Entry 8AGE (electron microscopy, 2.80 A resolution); this record covers chains A and H of the 9 polymer chains in the assembly.

[Chain A]
Molecule: Dolichyl-diphosphooligosaccharide--protein glycosyltransferase subunit STT3
Source organism: Saccharomyces cerevisiae
Notes: EC 2.4.99.18
UniProt: P39007 (STT3_YEAST); residue numbers follow UniProt; this construct covers 1-718
Amino-acid sequence (718 residues; each row starts with the number of its first residue):
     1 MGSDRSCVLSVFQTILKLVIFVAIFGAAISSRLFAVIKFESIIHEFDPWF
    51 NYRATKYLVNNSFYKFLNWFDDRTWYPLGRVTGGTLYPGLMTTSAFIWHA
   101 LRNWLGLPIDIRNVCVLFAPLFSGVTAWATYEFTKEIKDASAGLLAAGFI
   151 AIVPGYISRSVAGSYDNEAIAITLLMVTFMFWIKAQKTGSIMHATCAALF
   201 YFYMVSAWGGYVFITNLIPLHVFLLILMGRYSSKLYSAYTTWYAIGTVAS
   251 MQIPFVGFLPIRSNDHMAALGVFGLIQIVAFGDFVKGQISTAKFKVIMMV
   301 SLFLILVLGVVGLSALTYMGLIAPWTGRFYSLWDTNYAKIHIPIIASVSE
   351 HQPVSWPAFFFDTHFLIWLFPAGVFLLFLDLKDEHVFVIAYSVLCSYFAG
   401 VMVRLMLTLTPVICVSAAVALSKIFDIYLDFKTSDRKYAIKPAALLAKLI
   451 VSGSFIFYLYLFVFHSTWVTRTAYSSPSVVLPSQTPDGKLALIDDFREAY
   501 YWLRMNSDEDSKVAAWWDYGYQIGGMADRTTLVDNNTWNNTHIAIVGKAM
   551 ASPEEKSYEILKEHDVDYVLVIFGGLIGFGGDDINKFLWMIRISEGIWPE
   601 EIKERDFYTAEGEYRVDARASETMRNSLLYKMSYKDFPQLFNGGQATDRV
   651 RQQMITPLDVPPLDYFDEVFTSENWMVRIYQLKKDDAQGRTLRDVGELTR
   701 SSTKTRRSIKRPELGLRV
Not modelled in the structure: 1-5, 290-342, 433-440, 484-491
Covalent attachments: glycan linked to Asn539
UniProt features mapped onto this chain:
  - region: Trp516 to Asp518 (Interacts with target acceptor peptide in protein substrate)
  - motif: Glu45 to Asp47 (DXD motif 1), Asp166 to Glu168 (DXD motif 2), Ser347 to Glu350 (SVSE motif), Trp516 to Gly520 (WWDYG motif), Asp583 to Met590 (DK motif)
  - binding site (Mn(2+)): Asp47, Asp166, Glu168
  - binding site (dolichyl diphosphooligosaccharide): Arg404, Tyr521
  - site: Asp47 (Interacts with target acceptor peptide in protein substrate), Arg159 (Important for catalytic activity), Glu350 (Interacts with target acceptor peptide in protein substrate), Lys586 (Interacts with target acceptor peptide in protein substrate)
  - glycosylation (N-linked (GlcNAc...) asparagine): Asn60, Asn535, Asn539 (high mannose)
  - mutagenesis: Asp47 (D47A: Lethal; impairs the catalytic activity), Arg159 (R159A: Temperature sensitive and staurosporine sensitive), Ser160 (S160A: Temperature sensitive and staurosporine sensitive), Gly163 (G163R: Temperature sensitive and staurosporine sensitive), Ser164 (S164A: Temperature sensitive and staurosporine sensitive), Asp166 (D166A: Lethal; impairs the catalytic activity), Glu168 (E168Q: Lethal; impairs the catalytic activity), Trp208 (W208A: Lethal; abolishes interaction with OST1 and WBP1), Gly210 (G210D: Temperature sensitive and staurosporine sensitive), Glu350 (E350A: Lethal; impairs the catalytic activity), Val393 (V393I: Staurosporine sensitive), Arg404 (R404A: Lethal; abolishes interaction with OST1 and WBP1), 10 further mutagenesis entries in UniProt

[Chain H]
Molecule: OST3 isoform 1
Source organism: Saccharomyces cerevisiae
UniProt: A0A6A5Q3S9 (A0A6A5Q3S9_YEASX); numbering as in UniProt (aligned over 1-350)
Amino-acid sequence (350 residues; each row starts with the number of its first residue):
     1 MNWLFLVSLVFFCGVSTHPALAMSSNRLLKLANKSPKKIIPLKDSSFENI
    51 LAPPHENAYIVALFTATAPEIGCSLCLELESEYDTIVASWFDDHPDAKSS
   101 NSDTSIFFTKVNLEDPSKTIPKAFQFFQLNNVPRLFIFKPNSPSILDHSV
   151 ISISTDTGSERMKQIIQAIKQFSQVNDFSLHLPMDWTPIITSTIITFITV
   201 LLFKKQSKLMFSIISSRIIWATLSTFFIICMISAYMFNQIRNTQLAGVGP
   251 KGEVMYFLPNEFQHQFAIETQVMVLIYGTLAALVVVLVKGIQFLRSHLYP
   301 ETKKAYFIDAILASFCALFIYVFFAALTTVFTIKSPAYPFPLLRLSAPFK
Not modelled in the structure: 1-210, 344-350

[Chain A / chain H interface]
Contacting residue pairs (73; chain A residue first):
  Arg230(A) - Arg217(H)
  Gln352(A) - Arg241(H)
  Pro353(A) - Phe237(H)  hydrophobic
  Pro353(A) - Arg241(H)
  Val354(A) - Ala234(H)
  Val354(A) - Phe237(H)
  Ser355(A) - Ala234(H)
  Ser355(A) - Phe262(H)
  Ser355(A) - Gln265(H)  hydrogen bond
  Trp356(A) - Ala234(H)
  Trp356(A) - Phe257(H)  hydrophobic
  Trp356(A) - Gln265(H)
  Trp356(A) - Glu269(H)  hydrogen bond
  Trp356(A) - Met273(H)  hydrophobic
  Trp356(A) - Val330(H)
  Trp356(A) - Phe331(H)  hydrophobic
  Trp356(A) - Lys334(H)
  Pro357(A) - Phe262(H)  hydrophobic
  Pro357(A) - Phe331(H)
  Phe359(A) - Ile232(H)
  Phe360(A) - Phe324(H)  hydrophobic
  Phe360(A) - Leu327(H)  hydrophobic
  Phe360(A) - Phe331(H)  hydrophobic
  Phe360(A) - Tyr338(H)
  Phe361(A) - Phe262(H)  hydrophobic
  Phe361(A) - Phe331(H)  hydrophobic
  His364(A) - Phe324(H)
  His364(A) - Tyr338(H)
  Phe365(A) - Phe324(H)  hydrophobic
  Ile367(A) - Ile232(H)
  Ile367(A) - Tyr277(H)  hydrophobic
  Trp368(A) - Leu280(H)  hydrophobic
  Trp368(A) - Val284(H)  hydrophobic
  Trp368(A) - Phe324(H)
  Phe370(A) - Ile228(H)  hydrophobic
  Pro371(A) - Thr225(H)
  Ala372(A) - Val284(H)  hydrophobic
  Phe375(A) - Ala221(H)  hydrophobic
  Phe375(A) - Thr222(H)
  Phe375(A) - Thr225(H)
  Phe375(A) - Val285(H)  hydrophobic
  Leu376(A) - Val288(H)  hydrophobic
  Phe378(A) - Arg217(H)
  Phe378(A) - Ala221(H)  hydrophobic
  Phe378(A) - Ser224(H)
  Leu379(A) - Arg217(H)
  Leu381(A) - Arg217(H)
  Ser392(A) - Ile228(H)
  Val393(A) - Phe227(H)  hydrophobic
  Ser396(A) - Ile228(H)
  Ser396(A) - Met231(H)
  Tyr397(A) - Met231(H)  hydrophobic
  Val401(A) - Met236(H)  hydrophobic
  Ile424(A) - Val284(H)  hydrophobic
  Ile424(A) - Val288(H)  hydrophobic
  Ile427(A) - Val288(H)
  Tyr428(A) - Leu287(H)  hydrogen bond (side chain-backbone)
  Tyr428(A) - Ala313(H)
  Lys441(A) - Tyr306(H)
  Ala443(A) - Ala310(H)
  Ala447(A) - Ala310(H)  hydrophobic
  Val451(A) - Leu287(H)  hydrophobic
  Phe457(A) - Leu342(H)  hydrophobic
  Tyr458(A) - Tyr321(H)
  Tyr458(A) - Phe324(H)  hydrophobic
  Leu461(A) - Leu342(H)  hydrophobic
  Phe464(A) - Phe340(H)
  His465(A) - Tyr338(H)  hydrogen bond
  His465(A) - Phe340(H)
  Trp468(A) - Ala337(H)
  Trp468(A) - Tyr338(H)  hydrophobic
  Trp468(A) - Pro339(H)
  Trp468(A) - Phe340(H)  hydrophobic
Also at the interface, not in a pair above, chain A (49 interface residues in all): Ala358, Leu369, Val374, Asp380, Gly400, Lys423, Ala444, Ile450, Phe455
Also at the interface, not in a pair above, chain H (53 interface residues in all): Ile218, Trp220, Ile229, Ser233, Ile240, Gln263, His264, Ala281, Lys289, Ile291, Phe307, Ser314, Ala317, Ile320, Thr328

[In short]
Chain A and chain H form an interface of 49 and 53 residues respectively; the contacts include 4 hydrogen
bonds. Among the polar pairs are Ser355(A)-Gln265(H), Trp356(A)-Glu269(H) and Tyr428(A)-Leu287(H).
Here chain A is Dolichyl-diphosphooligosaccharide--protein glycosyltransferase subunit STT3 and chain H is
OST3 isoform 1, both from Saccharomyces cerevisiae. Entry 8AGE (Structure of yeast oligosaccharylransferase
complex with acceptor peptide bound) was determined by electron microscopy (same publication as 8AGB and
8AGC).
